Entry 3RYD (X-ray diffraction, 2.37 A resolution); this record covers chains A and C.

Chain A (and C):
Molecule: Inositol monophosphatase family protein
Organism: Staphylococcus aureus
Notes: EC 3.1.3.25; chain C of this document is another copy of the same molecule, construct and numbering; everything in this record applies to it too
UniProt: Q6G709 (Q6G709_STAAS); residues 1-265 here = UniProt positions 1-265
Chain sequence (273 residues; each row starts with the number of its first residue; numbers below 1 keep their minus sign (Glu-7 is residue -7)):
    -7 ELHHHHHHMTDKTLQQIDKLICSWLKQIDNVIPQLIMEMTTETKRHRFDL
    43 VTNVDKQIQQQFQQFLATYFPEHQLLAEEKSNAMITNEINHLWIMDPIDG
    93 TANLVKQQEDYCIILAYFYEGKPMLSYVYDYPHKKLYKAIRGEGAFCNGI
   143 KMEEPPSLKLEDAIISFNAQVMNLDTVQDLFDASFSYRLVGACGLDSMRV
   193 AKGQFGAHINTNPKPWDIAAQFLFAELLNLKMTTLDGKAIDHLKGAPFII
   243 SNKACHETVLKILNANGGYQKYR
Unresolved in the structure: -7 to 2, 34, 75 (chain C: -7 to 2, 33-40, 75-76)
Construct notes: expression tag (-7 to 0)
Ion coordination: Ca2+ site 1: Glu70, Asp88, Ile90 (together with s,r meso-tartaric acid); Ca2+ site 2: Asp88, Asp91, Asp209 (together with s,r meso-tartaric acid); K+ site 1: Thr168, Ile254, Leu255, Ala257, Gly260; K+ site 2: Phe173, Asp174, Ser176
Small-molecule neighbours:
  - s,r meso-tartaric acid (SRT), molecule 1: Asp41, Leu42, Glu70, Ile90, Asp91, Gly92, Thr93, Ala94, Asp209
  - s,r meso-tartaric acid (SRT), molecule 2: Asn160, Val163, Asn202, Asn204

Chain A / chain C interface:
Pairs across the interface - 48 pairs, chain A then chain C:
  Ala94(A) with Phe177(C), hydrophobic
  Asn95(A) with Arg180(C), hydrogen bond
  Lys98(A) with Asp154(C), hydrogen bond (side chain-backbone); Phe177(C); Gly195(C); Gln196(C)
  Gln99(A) with Arg191(C); Gln196(C), hydrogen bond (backbone-side chain); Phe197(C)
  Glu101(A) with Arg191(C), salt bridge; Lys194(C), salt bridge; Gln196(C), hydrogen bond
  Asp102(A) with Arg191(C), salt bridge
  His125(A) with His125(C)
  Asp154(A) with Lys98(C), hydrogen bond (backbone-side chain)
  Ile156(A) with Lys98(C); Gln99(C)
  Ala161(A) with Phe173(C)
  Gln162(A) with Phe173(C); Tyr179(C)
  Leu166(A) with Gln170(C)
  Gln170(A) with Lys263(C), hydrogen bond
  Phe173(A) with Ala161(C); Gln162(C), hydrogen bond (backbone-side chain)
  Phe177(A) with Ala94(C), hydrophobic; Lys98(C)
  Ser178(A) with Gln162(C)
  Tyr179(A) with Gln162(C); Tyr179(C), hydrophobic; Leu181(C)
  Arg180(A) with Ala94(C); Asn95(C), hydrogen bond; Leu181(C); Val182(C), hydrogen bond (side chain-backbone); Gly183(C)
  Leu181(A) with Tyr179(C); Leu181(C), hydrogen bond (backbone-backbone)
  Val182(A) with Arg180(C)
  Gly183(A) with Arg180(C)
  Arg191(A) with Gln99(C), hydrogen bond; Glu101(C), salt bridge; Asp102(C), salt bridge
  Gly195(A) with Lys98(C)
  Gln196(A) with Lys98(C); Gln99(C), hydrogen bond (side chain-backbone); Glu101(C), hydrogen bond
  Phe197(A) with Gln99(C)
  Lys263(A) with Gln170(C)
Other interface residues (no listed pair), chain A (29 interface residues in all): Leu42, Lys127, Lys194
Other interface residues (no listed pair), chain C (28 interface residues in all): Lys127, Ile156, Leu166, Ser178

Overview:
29 residues of chain A face 28 of chain C across their interface; the contacts include 13 hydrogen bonds and 5
salt bridges. Polar contacts include Glu101(A)-Arg191(C), Glu101(A)-Lys194(C) and Asp102(A)-Arg191(C). Bound
to chain A: s,r meso-tartaric acid.
Chain A and chain C are both Inositol monophosphatase family protein (Staphylococcus aureus); the structure,
Crystal structure of Ca bound IMPase family protein from Staphylococcus aureus, was determined by X-ray
diffraction, deposited together with 3QMF.
